4APB - chains A and B of the 4 polymer chains in the assembly; structure by X-ray diffraction, 1.94 A resolution.

# Chain A (and B)
Protein: Fumarate hydratase class II
Source organism: Mycobacterium tuberculosis
Notes: EC 4.2.1.2; chain B of this document is another copy of the same molecule, construct and numbering; everything in this record applies to it too
Reference sequence: O53446 (FUMC_MYCTU); numbering as in UniProt (aligned over 2-474)
Sequence (474 residues; each row starts with the number of its first residue):
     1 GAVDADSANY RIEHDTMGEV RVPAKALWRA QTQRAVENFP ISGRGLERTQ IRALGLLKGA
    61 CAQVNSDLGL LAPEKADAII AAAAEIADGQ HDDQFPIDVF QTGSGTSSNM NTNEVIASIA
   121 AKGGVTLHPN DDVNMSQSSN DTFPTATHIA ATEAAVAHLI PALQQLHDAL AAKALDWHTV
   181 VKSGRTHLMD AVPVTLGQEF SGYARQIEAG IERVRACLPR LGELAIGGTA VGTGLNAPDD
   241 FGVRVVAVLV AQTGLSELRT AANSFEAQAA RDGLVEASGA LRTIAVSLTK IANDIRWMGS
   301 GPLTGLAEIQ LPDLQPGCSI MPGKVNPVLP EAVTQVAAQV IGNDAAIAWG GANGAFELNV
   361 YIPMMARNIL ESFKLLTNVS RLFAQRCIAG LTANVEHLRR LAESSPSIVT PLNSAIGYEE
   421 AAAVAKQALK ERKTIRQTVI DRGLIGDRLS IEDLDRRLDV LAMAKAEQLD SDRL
Unresolved in the structure: 1-8, 469-474
Sequence notes: expression tag (1); engineered mutation Cys318 (Ser in O53446)
Metal / ion sites: Ca2+ near Ser256 (its only coordinating residue here)
Ligand contacts:
  - fumaric acid (FUM), molecule 1: Thr106, Ser138, Ser139, Asn140, Leu358
  - fumaric acid (FUM), molecule 2: Gly317, Cys318, Ser319, Ile320, Met321, Lys324, Asn326
From the paper describing this entry:
  - mutagenesis - S318C: abolished catalytic activity on fumarate
  - catalytic residues: His187 (citing earlier work)

# Interface between chain A and chain B
Residue-residue contacts (165; chain A residue first):
  His14(A) - Glu419(B)  salt bridge
  Thr16(A) - Tyr418(B)
  Thr16(A) - Glu419(B)
  Thr16(A) - Ala422(B)
  Thr102(A) - His187(B)
  Ser104(A) - His187(B)  hydrogen bond
  His128(A) - Glu419(B)  salt bridge
  Asn130(A) - Tyr418(B)
  Asp131(A) - Gly417(B)
  Asp131(A) - Tyr418(B)  hydrogen bond (side chain-backbone)
  Asn140(A) - Thr186(B)
  Gly184(A) - Glu357(B)
  Arg185(A) - Phe356(B)
  Arg185(A) - Glu357(B)  hydrogen bond (backbone-side chain)
  Thr186(A) - Asn140(B)
  Thr186(A) - Ala230(B)
  Thr186(A) - Val231(B)
  Thr186(A) - Glu357(B)
  Thr186(A) - Leu358(B)
  His187(A) - Thr102(B)
  His187(A) - Ser104(B)  hydrogen bond
  His187(A) - Leu358(B)
  His187(A) - Val360(B)
  Leu188(A) - Ala355(B)  hydrophobic
  Ala191(A) - Val231(B)  hydrophobic
  Val192(A) - Ala230(B)  hydrophobic
  Val192(A) - Val231(B)  hydrophobic
  Val192(A) - Leu235(B)  hydrophobic
  Pro193(A) - Val231(B)
  Pro193(A) - Thr233(B)
  Val194(A) - Val231(B)  hydrophobic
  Val194(A) - Glu357(B)
  Gln198(A) - Thr233(B)
  Gln198(A) - Phe265(B)
  Glu199(A) - Phe356(B)
  Glu199(A) - Glu357(B)
  Ser201(A) - Asn263(B)  hydrogen bond
  Ser201(A) - Phe265(B)
  Gly202(A) - Asn263(B)
  Gly202(A) - Glu266(B)
  Arg205(A) - Arg220(B)
  Arg205(A) - Glu223(B)  salt bridge
  Arg205(A) - Ala262(B)
  Arg205(A) - Asn263(B)
  Arg205(A) - Glu266(B)
  Gln206(A) - Glu266(B)
  Gln206(A) - Ala270(B)
  Gln206(A) - Asp272(B)  hydrogen bond
  Ala209(A) - Arg220(B)
  Glu212(A) - Arg220(B)  salt bridge
  Arg213(A) - Arg220(B)
  Arg213(A) - Asp272(B)
  Arg213(A) - Gly273(B)
  Arg213(A) - Glu276(B)  salt bridge
  Arg220(A) - Arg205(B)
  Arg220(A) - Ala209(B)
  Arg220(A) - Glu212(B)  salt bridge
  Arg220(A) - Arg213(B)
  Glu223(A) - Arg205(B)  salt bridge
  Ala230(A) - Thr186(B)
  Ala230(A) - Val192(B)  hydrophobic
  Val231(A) - Thr186(B)
  Val231(A) - Ala191(B)  hydrophobic
  Val231(A) - Val192(B)  hydrophobic
  Val231(A) - Pro193(B)
  Val231(A) - Val194(B)  hydrophobic
  Thr233(A) - Pro193(B)
  Thr233(A) - Gln198(B)
  Thr233(A) - Ala464(B)
  Thr233(A) - Lys465(B)
  Gly234(A) - Lys465(B)
  Leu235(A) - Val192(B)  hydrophobic
  Leu235(A) - Met463(B)  hydrophobic
  Leu235(A) - Lys465(B)
  Asn236(A) - Thr410(B)  hydrogen bond (side chain-backbone)
  Asn236(A) - Pro411(B)
  Asn236(A) - Asn413(B)
  Asp239(A) - Lys465(B)  salt bridge
  Ala262(A) - Arg205(B)
  Asn263(A) - Ser201(B)  hydrogen bond
  Asn263(A) - Gly202(B)
  Asn263(A) - Arg205(B)
  Phe265(A) - Gln198(B)
  Phe265(A) - Ser201(B)
  Glu266(A) - Gly202(B)
  Glu266(A) - Arg205(B)
  Glu266(A) - Gln206(B)
  Ala269(A) - Lys290(B)
  Ala270(A) - Gln206(B)
  Asp272(A) - Gln206(B)  hydrogen bond
  Asp272(A) - Arg213(B)
  Asp272(A) - Thr283(B)
  Asp272(A) - Val286(B)
  Asp272(A) - Ser287(B)  hydrogen bond
  Gly273(A) - Arg213(B)
  Val275(A) - Arg282(B)
  Val275(A) - Thr283(B)
  Glu276(A) - Arg213(B)  salt bridge
  Glu276(A) - Thr283(B)
  Gly279(A) - Arg282(B)
  Arg282(A) - Val275(B)
  Arg282(A) - Gly279(B)
  Arg282(A) - Arg282(B)
  Arg282(A) - Asp344(B)  salt bridge
  Arg282(A) - Ala348(B)
  Thr283(A) - Asp272(B)
  Thr283(A) - Val275(B)
  Thr283(A) - Glu276(B)
  Val286(A) - Asp272(B)
  Val286(A) - Ala348(B)
  Val286(A) - Gly351(B)
  Val286(A) - Ala352(B)
  Ser287(A) - Asp272(B)  hydrogen bond
  Thr289(A) - Ala352(B)
  Lys290(A) - Ala269(B)
  Lys290(A) - Ala352(B)
  Lys290(A) - Gly354(B)
  Lys290(A) - Ala355(B)
  Lys290(A) - Phe356(B)  hydrogen bond (side chain-backbone)
  Asp294(A) - Ala355(B)
  Asp294(A) - Phe356(B)  hydrogen bond (side chain-backbone)
  Trp297(A) - Phe356(B)  hydrophobic
  Met298(A) - Phe356(B)  hydrophobic
  Leu306(A) - Phe356(B)  hydrophobic
  Asp344(A) - Arg282(B)  salt bridge
  Ala348(A) - Arg282(B)
  Ala348(A) - Val286(B)
  Gly351(A) - Val286(B)
  Ala352(A) - Val286(B)
  Ala352(A) - Thr289(B)
  Ala352(A) - Lys290(B)
  Gly354(A) - Lys290(B)
  Ala355(A) - Leu188(B)  hydrophobic
  Ala355(A) - Lys290(B)
  Ala355(A) - Asp294(B)
  Phe356(A) - Arg185(B)
  Phe356(A) - Glu199(B)
  Phe356(A) - Lys290(B)  hydrogen bond (backbone-side chain)
  Phe356(A) - Asp294(B)  hydrogen bond (backbone-side chain)
  Phe356(A) - Trp297(B)  hydrophobic
  Phe356(A) - Met298(B)  hydrophobic
  Phe356(A) - Leu306(B)  hydrophobic
  Glu357(A) - Gly184(B)
  Glu357(A) - Arg185(B)  hydrogen bond (side chain-backbone)
  Glu357(A) - Thr186(B)
  Glu357(A) - Val194(B)
  Glu357(A) - Glu199(B)
  Leu358(A) - His187(B)
  Val360(A) - His187(B)
  Thr410(A) - Asn236(B)  hydrogen bond (backbone-side chain)
  Pro411(A) - Asn236(B)
  Asn413(A) - Asn236(B)
  Gly417(A) - Asp131(B)
  Tyr418(A) - Thr16(B)
  Tyr418(A) - Asn130(B)
  Tyr418(A) - Asp131(B)  hydrogen bond (backbone-side chain)
  Glu419(A) - His14(B)  salt bridge
  Glu419(A) - His128(B)  salt bridge
  Ala422(A) - Thr16(B)
  Met463(A) - Leu235(B)
  Ala464(A) - Thr233(B)
  Lys465(A) - Thr233(B)
  Lys465(A) - Gly234(B)
  Lys465(A) - Leu235(B)
  Lys465(A) - Asp239(B)  salt bridge
Also at the interface, not in a pair above, chain A (83 interface residues in all): Thr106, Lys182, Ser183, Ala216, Ser278, Asn293, Glu308
Also at the interface, not in a pair above, chain B (82 interface residues in all): Thr106, Lys182, Ala216, Ser278, Asn293, Glu308

# Overview
The interface between chain A and chain B involves 83 residues on one side and 82 on the other; the contacts
include 18 hydrogen bonds and 14 salt bridges. Polar pairs include His14(A)-Glu419(B), His128(A)-Glu419(B) and
Arg205(A)-Glu223(B). Chain A binds fumaric acid. From the paper: the catalytic residue His187(A); S318C of
chain A abolishes catalytic activity on fumarate.
Both chains are Fumarate hydratase class II (Mycobacterium tuberculosis). Entry 4APB (Crystal structure of
Mycobacterium tuberculosis fumarase (Rv1098c) S318C in complex with fumarate) was determined by X-ray
diffraction (same publication as 4ADL, 4ADM and 4APA).
